7OGS - chains B and D of the 4 polymer chains in the assembly; structure by X-ray diffraction, 2.37 A resolution.

Chain B:
Name: Interferon regulatory factor 4
Organism: Homo sapiens
Reference sequence: Q15306 (IRF4_HUMAN); residues 20-139 here = UniProt positions 20-139
Chain sequence (141 residues; numbered -1 to 139; the number before each row is that of its first residue; numbers below 1 keep their minus sign (Met-1 is residue -1)):
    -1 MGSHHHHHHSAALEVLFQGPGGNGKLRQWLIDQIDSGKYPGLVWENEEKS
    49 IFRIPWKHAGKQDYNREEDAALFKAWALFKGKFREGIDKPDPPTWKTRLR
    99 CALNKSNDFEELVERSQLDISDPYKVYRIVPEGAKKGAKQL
Unresolved in the structure: -1 to 19, 134-139
Sequence notes: initiating methionine (-1); expression tag (0-19)
Swiss-Prot annotation at these positions:
  - DNA-binding region: Asn21 to Pro129 (IRF tryptophan pentad repeat)
  - natural variant: Thr95 (T95R: In IMD131), Arg98 (R98W: In IMD131)
  - mutagenesis: Arg98 to Cys99 (Loss of DNA-binding transcription activator activity)

Chain D:
Molecule: 20-nt DNA strand
Sequence (20 nucleotides; each row starts with the number of its first residue):
     1 ATAACTGAAACCGAAAGTAC

How chain B and chain D interact:
Contacting residue pairs (18; chain B residue first):
  Asn21(B) - DC20(D)  hydrogen bond to the phosphate
  Trp54(B) - DC12(D)  hydrogen bond to the phosphate
  Lys55(B) - DC11(D)  phosphate contact
  His56(B) - DA10(D)  phosphate contact
  His56(B) - DC11(D)  sugar contact
  Ala57(B) - DA10(D)  phosphate contact
  Ala57(B) - DC11(D)  hydrogen bond to the phosphate
  Pro91(B) - DA10(D)  phosphate contact
  Pro91(B) - DC11(D)  phosphate contact
  Lys94(B) - DC11(D)  salt bridge to the phosphate
  Lys94(B) - DC12(D)  phosphate contact
  Arg98(B) - DC12(D)  salt bridge to the phosphate
  Arg98(B) - DG13(D)  salt bridge to the phosphate
  Cys99(B) - DA14(D)  hydrogen bond to the base
  Asn102(B) - DG13(D)  hydrogen bond to the phosphate
  Lys103(B) - DA15(D)  hydrogen bond to the base
  Lys103(B) - DA16(D)  base contact
  Lys123(B) - DC12(D)  salt bridge to the phosphate

Summary:
12 residues of chain B face 8 of chain D across their interface, with 6 hydrogen bonds and 4 salt bridges.
Polar pairs include Cys99(B)-DA14(D), Lys103(B)-DA15(D) and Asn21(B)-DC20(D). Curated annotation (UniProt)
lists a DNA-binding region and 2 mutagenesis sites on chain B.
Chain B is Interferon regulatory factor 4 (Homo sapiens) and chain D is a 20-nt DNA strand; the structure,
X-ray Structure of Interferon Regulatory Factor 4 DNA binding domain bound to an interferon-stimulated
response element, was determined by X-ray diffraction.
